PDB entry 6LI4 | X-ray diffraction, 1.78 A resolution | chain A

Chain A:
Name: Probable phosphatidylethanolamine transferase Mcr-1
Organism: Escherichia coli
Notes: EC 2.7.-.-
Reference sequence: A0A0R6L508 (MCR1_ECOLX); residue numbers follow UniProt; this construct covers 219-541
Amino-acid sequence (336 residues; row label = number of the first residue in the row):
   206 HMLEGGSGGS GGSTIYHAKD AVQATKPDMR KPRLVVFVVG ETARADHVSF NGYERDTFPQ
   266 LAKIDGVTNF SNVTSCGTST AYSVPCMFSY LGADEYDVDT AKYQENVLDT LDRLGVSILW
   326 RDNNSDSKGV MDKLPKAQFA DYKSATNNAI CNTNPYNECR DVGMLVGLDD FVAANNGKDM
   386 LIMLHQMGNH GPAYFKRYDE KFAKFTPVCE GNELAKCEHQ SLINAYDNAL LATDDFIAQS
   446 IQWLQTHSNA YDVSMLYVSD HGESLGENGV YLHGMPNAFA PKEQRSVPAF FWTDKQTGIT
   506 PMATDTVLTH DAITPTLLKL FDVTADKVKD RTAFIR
Unresolved in the structure: 206-216
Differences from the reference sequence: expression tag (206-218)
Modified positions: Thr285 (phosphothreonine; TPO)
Disulfide bonds: Cys281-Cys291, Cys356-Cys364, Cys414-Cys422
Ion coordination: Zn2+: Glu246, Thr285, Asp465, His466
Swiss-Prot annotation at these positions:
  - binding site (Zn(2+)): Glu246, Thr285, Asp465, His466
  - modified residue: Thr285 (Phosphothreonine)
  - mutagenesis: Glu246 (E246A: Abolishes transfer of phosphoethanolamine (PEA) to a lipid A analog in vitro ...), Thr285 (T285A: Abolishes transfer of phosphoethanolamine (PEA) to a lipid A analog in vitro ...), Asn329 (N329A: Abolishes transfer of phosphoethanolamine (PEA) to a lipid A analog in vitro ...), Lys333 (K333A: Abolishes transfer of phosphoethanolamine (PEA) to a lipid A analog in vitro ...), His395 (H395A: Abolishes transfer of phosphoethanolamine (PEA) to a lipid A analog in vitro ...), Asp465 (D465A: Abolishes transfer of phosphoethanolamine (PEA) to a lipid A analog in vitro ...), His466 (H466A: Abolishes transfer of phosphoethanolamine (PEA) to a lipid A analog in vitro ...), Glu468 (E468A: Reduces resistance of E.coli strain TOP10 to colistin, by comparison with the same strain expressing wild-type mcr-1), His478 (H478A: Abolishes transfer of phosphoethanolamine (PEA) to a lipid A analog in vitro ...)
What the authors report for this chain:
  - Zn2+ coordination: Glu246, Thr285, Asp465, His466
  - catalytic residues: Thr285 (citing earlier work)

Summary:
Glu246, Thr285, Asp465 and His466 coordinate Zn2+. Curated annotation (UniProt) lists 4 Zn2+-binding residues
and 9 mutagenesis sites. From the paper: the catalytic residue Thr285; Zn2+ coordination by Glu246, Thr285 and
Asp465 among others.
Chain A is Probable phosphatidylethanolamine transferase Mcr-1 (Escherichia coli); the structure, Crystal
structure of MCR-1-S, was determined by X-ray diffraction, deposited together with 6LHE, 6LI5 and 6LI6.
